Entry 5X7X (X-ray diffraction, 2.18 A resolution); this record covers chains F and J of the 10 polymer chains in the assembly.

== Chain F ==
Protein: Histone H4
Organism: Homo sapiens
UniProtKB: P62805 (H4_HUMAN); residues 0-102 here correspond to UniProt positions 1-103 (UniProt number = residue number + 1)
Chain sequence (106 residues; each row starts with the number of its first residue; numbers below 1 keep their minus sign (Gly-3 is residue -3)):
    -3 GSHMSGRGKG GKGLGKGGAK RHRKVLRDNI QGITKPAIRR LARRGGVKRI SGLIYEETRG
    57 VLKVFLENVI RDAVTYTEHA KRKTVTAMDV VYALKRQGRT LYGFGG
Unresolved in the structure: -3 to 16
Construct notes: expression tag (-3 to -1)
Swiss-Prot annotation at these positions:
  - DNA-binding region: Lys16 to Lys20
  - modified residue: Ser1 (N-acetylserine), Arg3 (Asymmetric dimethylarginine), Lys5 (N6-(2-hydroxyisobutyryl)lysine), Lys8 (N6-(2-hydroxyisobutyryl)lysine), Lys12 (N6-(2-hydroxyisobutyryl)lysine), Lys16 (N6-(2-hydroxyisobutyryl)lysine), Lys20 (N6,N6,N6-trimethyllysine), Lys31 (N6-(2-hydroxyisobutyryl)lysine), Lys44 (N6-(2-hydroxyisobutyryl)lysine), Ser47 (Phosphoserine), Tyr51 (Phosphotyrosine), Lys59 (N6-(2-hydroxyisobutyryl)lysine), Lys77 (N6-(2-hydroxyisobutyryl)lysine), Lys79 (N6-(2-hydroxyisobutyryl)lysine), Thr80 (Phosphothreonine), Tyr88 (Phosphotyrosine), Lys91 (N6-(2-hydroxyisobutyryl)lysine)
  - cross-link (Glycyl lysine isopeptide (Lys-Gly)): Lys12 (interchain with G-Cter in SUMO2), Lys20 (interchain with G-Cter in SUMO2), Lys31 (interchain with G-Cter in SUMO2), Lys59 (interchain with G-Cter in SUMO2), Lys79 (interchain with G-Cter in SUMO2), Lys91 (interchain with G-Cter in SUMO2)

== Chain J ==
Molecule: 146-nt DNA strand
Organism: Homo sapiens
Sequence (146 nucleotides; numbered 147 to 292; the number before each row is that of its first residue):
   147 ATCAATATCC ACCTGCAGAT TCTACCAAAA GTGTATTTGG AAACTGCTCC ATCAAAAGGC
   207 ATGTTCAGCT GAATTCAGCT GAACATGCCT TTTGATGGAG CAGTTTCCAA ATACACTTTT
   267 GGTAGAATCT GCAGGTGGAT ATTGAT
Unresolved in the structure: 147
Ion coordination: Mn2+ site 1 near DT183 (its only coordinating residue here); Mn2+ site 2: DG185, DG186; Mn2+ site 3 near DG217 (its only coordinating residue here); Mn2+ site 4 near DG267 (its only coordinating residue here); Mn2+ site 5 near DG280 (its only coordinating residue here)

== Chain F / chain J interface ==
Contacting residue pairs (7; chain F residue first):
  Arg19(F) - DT198(J)  salt bridge to the phosphate
  Thr30(F) - DA207(J)  phosphate contact
  Thr30(F) - DT208(J)  phosphate contact
  Pro32(F) - DA207(J)  phosphate contact
  Pro32(F) - DT208(J)  phosphate contact
  Arg36(F) - DA207(J)  salt bridge to the phosphate
  Arg45(F) - DT216(J)  sugar contact
Other interface residues (no listed pair), chain F (8 interface residues in all): His18, Lys31, Thr80
Other interface residues (no listed pair), chain J (7 interface residues in all): DC196, DC199, DG217

== Overview ==
8 residues of chain F face 7 of chain J across their interface; the contacts include 2 salt bridges. Polar
pairs include Arg19(F)-DT198(J) and Arg36(F)-DA207(J). DG185(J) and DG186(J) coordinate Mn2+ site 2. Curated
annotation (UniProt) lists a DNA-binding region on chain F.
Chain F is Histone H4 and chain J is a 146-nt DNA strand, both from Homo sapiens; the structure, The crystal
structure of the nucleosome containing H3.3 at 2.18 angstrom resolution, was determined by X-ray diffraction
(same publication as 5GXQ).
